Entry 5VFN (X-ray diffraction, 2.39 A resolution); this record covers chains A and B.

[Chain A (and B)]
Protein: Basic phospholipase A2 homolog BnSP-7
From: Bothrops pauloensis
Notes: chain B of this document is another copy of the same molecule, construct and numbering; everything in this record applies to it too
Reference sequence: Q9IAT9 (PA2H_BOTPA); the author numbering skips numbers that UniProt does not, so the offset changes along the chain: 2-13 = UniProt 1-12; 15-53 = UniProt 13-51; 57-61 = UniProt 52-56; 67-88 = UniProt 57-78; 3 more segments
Amino-acid sequence (121 residues; row label = number of the first residue in the row; note: 12 numbers in that range are skipped by the numbering (no residue carries them; nothing is unmodelled there)):
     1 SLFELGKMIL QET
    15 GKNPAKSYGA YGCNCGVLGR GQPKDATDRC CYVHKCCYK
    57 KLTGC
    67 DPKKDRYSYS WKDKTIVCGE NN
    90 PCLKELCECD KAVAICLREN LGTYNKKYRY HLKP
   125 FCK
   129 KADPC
Differences from the reference sequence: insertion (1); conflict Leu2 (Ser1 in Q9IAT9)
Disulfides: Cys27-Cys126, Cys29-Cys45, Cys51-Cys98, Cys84-Cys96
Covalent attachments: covalent link Cys61-Cys91
Residues lining bound ligands:
  - hydrocinnamic acid (HCI): Lys16, Lys20, Lys115, Arg118, Tyr119
  - 1-ethoxy-2-(2-methoxyethoxy)ethane (ME2): Leu2, Phe3, Leu5, Gly6, Lys7, Ile9, Pro18, Ala19, Tyr22, Gly23

[Interface between chain A and chain B]
Contacting residue pairs - 19 pairs, chain A then chain B:
  Leu2(A) - Leu121(B)  hydrophobic
  Leu2(A) - Pro123(B)  hydrophobic
  Phe3(A) - Leu121(B)  hydrophobic
  Phe3(A) - Phe125(B)  hydrophobic
  Ala19(A) - Tyr119(B)  hydrophobic
  Lys20(A) - Tyr119(B)
  Val31(A) - Val31(B)  hydrophobic
  Lys69(A) - Phe125(B)
  Lys70(A) - Pro123(B)  hydrogen bond (side chain-backbone)
  Lys70(A) - Phe125(B)
  Tyr119(A) - Ala19(B)  hydrophobic
  Tyr119(A) - Lys20(B)
  Tyr119(A) - Tyr119(B)  hydrogen bond
  Leu121(A) - Phe3(B)  hydrophobic
  Pro123(A) - Leu2(B)  hydrophobic
  Pro123(A) - Lys70(B)  hydrogen bond (backbone-side chain)
  Phe125(A) - Phe3(B)  hydrophobic
  Phe125(A) - Lys69(B)
  Phe125(A) - Lys70(B)
Interface residues without a listed pair, chain A (13 interface residues in all): Ser1, Leu32
Interface residues without a listed pair, chain B (13 interface residues in all): Ser1, Leu32

[Overview]
Chain A and chain B each contribute 13 residues to their interface; the contacts include 3 hydrogen bonds.
Polar pairs include Lys70(A)-Pro123(B) and Tyr119(A)-Tyr119(B). Ligands of chain A: hydrocinnamic acid and
1-ethoxy-2-(2-methoxyethoxy)ethane.
Both chains are Basic phospholipase A2 homolog BnSP-7 (Bothrops pauloensis). Entry 5VFN (Crystal structure of
BnSP-7 from Bothrops pauloensis complexed with cinnamic acid) was determined by X-ray diffraction together
with 5VFH, 5VFJ and 5VFM from the same study.
